PDB entry 3S3A | X-ray diffraction, 4.25 A resolution (low resolution: residue-level contacts below are approximate; hydrogen-bond / salt-bridge calls are withheld) | chains A and B of the 3 polymer chains in the assembly

Chain A:
Protein: Cytochrome c oxidase subunit 1
Organism: Thermus thermophilus
Notes: EC 1.9.3.1
UniProt: Q5SJ79 (COX1_THET8); residues 2-562 here = UniProt positions 2-562
Sequence (568 residues; row label = number of the first residue in the row; numbers below 1 keep their minus sign (Met-5 is residue -5)):
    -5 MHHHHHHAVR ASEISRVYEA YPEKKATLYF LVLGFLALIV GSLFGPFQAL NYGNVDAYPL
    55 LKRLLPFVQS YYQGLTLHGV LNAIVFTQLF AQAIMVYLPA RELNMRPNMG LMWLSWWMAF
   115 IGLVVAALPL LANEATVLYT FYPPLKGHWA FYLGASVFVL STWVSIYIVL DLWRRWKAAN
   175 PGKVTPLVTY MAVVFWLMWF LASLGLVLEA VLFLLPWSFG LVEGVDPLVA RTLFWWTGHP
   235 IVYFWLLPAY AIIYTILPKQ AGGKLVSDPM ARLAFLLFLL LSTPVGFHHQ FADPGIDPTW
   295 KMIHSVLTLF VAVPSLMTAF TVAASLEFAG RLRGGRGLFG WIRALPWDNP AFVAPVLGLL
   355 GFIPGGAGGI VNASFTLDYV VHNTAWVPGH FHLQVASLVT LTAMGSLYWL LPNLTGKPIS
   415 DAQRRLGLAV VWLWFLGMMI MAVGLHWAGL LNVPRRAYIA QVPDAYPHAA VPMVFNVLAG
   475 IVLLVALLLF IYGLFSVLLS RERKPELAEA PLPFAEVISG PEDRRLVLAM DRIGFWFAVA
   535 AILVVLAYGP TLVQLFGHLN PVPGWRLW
Not modelled in the structure: -5 to 8
Differences from the reference sequence: expression tag (-5 to 1)
Bound ions: heme Fe: His72, His386; Cu ion: His233, His282, His283; heme-as Fe near His384 (its only coordinating residue here)
Residues lining bound ligands:
  - heme-as (HAS): Tyr133, Tyr136, Trp229, His233, Val236, Tyr237, Trp239, Leu240, Tyr244, His282, His283, Thr302, Ala306, Ser309, Leu310, Thr312, Ala313, Val316, Ala317, Leu320, Trp335, Trp341, Val350, Leu353, Leu354, Phe356, Ile357, Gly360, Gly363, Ile364, Asn366, Ala367, Asp372, His376, Asn377, Val381, His384, Phe385, Gln388, Val389, Val393, Arg449, Arg450
  - heme (HEM): Leu32, Ser36, Gly39, Pro40, Gln42, Ala43, Tyr46, Tyr65, Leu69, His72, Gly73, Asn76, Ala77, Phe80, Leu132, Tyr133, Pro382, Phe385, His386, Val389, Ala390, Thr394, Trp428, Met432, Met435, Arg449, Arg450, Ala451, Leu477, Leu481
  - xenon (XE), molecule 1: Val74, Ile78, Val79, Ala149, Phe152
  - xenon (XE), molecule 2: Tyr133, Phe228, Trp229, Gly232, Ile235, Trp239
  - xenon (XE), molecule 3: Phe135, Tyr146, Ala149, Ser150, Leu200, Leu208
  - xenon (XE), molecule 4: Ser150, Val153, Leu200, Val201, Ala204
Reported in the primary citation:
  - binding site for xenon: Val201, Ala204
  - mutagenesis - A120F: unchanged catalytic activity (citing earlier work)

Chain B:
Protein: Cytochrome c oxidase subunit 2
Organism: Thermus thermophilus
Notes: EC 1.9.3.1
UniProt: Q5SJ80 (COX2_THET8); residues 3-168 here = UniProt positions 3-168
Sequence (166 residues; row label = number of the first residue in the row):
     3 DEHKAHKAIL AYEKGWLAFS LAMLFVFIAL IAYTLATHTA GVIPAGKLER VDPTTVRQEG
    63 PWADPAQAVV QTGPNQYTVY VLAFAFGYQP NPIEVPQGAE IVFKITSPDV IHGFHVEGTN
   123 INVEVLPGEV STVRYTFKRP GEYRIICNQY CGLGHQNMFG TIVVKE
Bound ions: dinuclear copper ion: His114, Cys149, Gln151, Cys153, His157, Met160

Chain A / chain B interface:
Contacting residue pairs (128; chain A residue first):
  Ser64(A) with Leu155(B)
  Tyr66(A) with Tyr152(B); Leu155(B); His157(B); Gln158(B)
  Thr130(A) with Tyr152(B)
  Val131(A) with Tyr152(B)
  Leu132(A) with Tyr152(B)
  Tyr136(A) with Gln151(B)
  Pro137(A) with Ile113(B)
  Pro138(A) with Asp111(B); Val112(B); Ile113(B)
  Leu139(A) with Val112(B); Tyr152(B)
  Asp220(A) with Arg52(B)
  Pro221(A) with Leu128(B); Pro129(B)
  Leu222(A) with Leu50(B); Leu128(B)
  Arg225(A) with Glu126(B); Gln151(B)
  Lys258(A) with Glu4(B)
  Val260(A) with His8(B); Ile11(B)
  Ser261(A) with His8(B)
  Met264(A) with Leu12(B); Glu15(B)
  Phe285(A) with Pro46(B)
  Ala286(A) with Asn124(B); Val125(B); Glu126(B)
  Asp287(A) with Pro46(B); Glu126(B)
  Pro288(A) with Glu126(B); Glu131(B); Val132(B); Ser133(B)
  Gly289(A) with Ala47(B); Gly48(B); Leu50(B)
  Ile290(A) with Gly48(B)
  Asp291(A) with Gly48(B)
  Pro292(A) with Ile45(B); Pro46(B); Gly48(B)
  Met296(A) with Ile30(B); Ile33(B); Leu37(B)
  Ser299(A) with Ile33(B)
  Val300(A) with Ile30(B)
  Leu303(A) with Leu26(B); Ile30(B)
  Val307(A) with Leu19(B); Leu23(B); Leu26(B)
  Leu310(A) with Trp18(B); Ser22(B)
  Met311(A) with Glu15(B); Leu19(B)
  Phe314(A) with Ile11(B); Tyr14(B); Glu15(B); Trp18(B)
  Thr315(A) with Glu15(B)
  Ala318(A) with Ile11(B)
  Phe322(A) with Ala7(B)
  Ser368(A) with Ile33(B)
  Phe369(A) with Ile45(B)
  Thr370(A) with Thr36(B); Leu37(B); Ile45(B)
  Tyr373(A) with Ile45(B); Pro46(B); Asn122(B); Asn124(B)
  His376(A) with Asn124(B); Glu126(B); Asn150(B)
  Asn377(A) with Glu126(B); Asn150(B); Gln151(B)
  Thr378(A) with His117(B)
  Asn446(A) with His117(B); Glu119(B); Gly120(B); Ile148(B)
  Pro448(A) with Ile148(B); Asn150(B)
  Arg449(A) with His157(B)
  Arg450(A) with Gln151(B); His157(B)
  Ala451(A) with His157(B); Gln158(B)
  Tyr452(A) with Gln158(B)
  Gln455(A) with Gln158(B)
  Val456(A) with Gln158(B); Asn159(B)
  Ala459(A) with Arg146(B); Phe161(B)
  Tyr460(A) with Arg146(B); Phe161(B)
  Ile512(A) with Glu4(B); His8(B)
  Ser513(A) with His5(B); His8(B)
  Gly514(A) with His5(B); His8(B)
  Pro515(A) with Lys9(B)
  Glu516(A) with Lys9(B)
  Asp517(A) with His8(B)
  Gln548(A) with Leu50(B)
  Leu549(A) with Leu50(B)
  His552(A) with Leu50(B); Arg52(B)
  Asn554(A) with Arg52(B); Val53(B); Gly130(B)
  Val556(A) with Pro55(B); Pro129(B)
  Trp559(A) with Pro110(B); Asp111(B); Val112(B)
  Leu561(A) with Val112(B); Cys153(B); Gly154(B); Leu155(B)
  Trp562(A) with Leu155(B)
Also at the interface, not in a pair above, chain A (72 interface residues in all): Lys295, Phe304, Val374, Leu445, Pro557
Also at the interface, not in a pair above, chain B (64 interface residues in all): Phe27, Phe29, Ala34, Val44, Lys49, Thr56, Ala87, Phe88, Cys149

Summary:
The interface between chain A and chain B involves 72 residues on one side and 64 on the other. Chain A binds
heme, heme-as and 4 copies of xenon. His72(A) and His386(A) coordinate a heme Fe ion. From the paper: a
binding site for xenon at Val201(A) and Ala204(A); A120F of chain A leaves catalytic activity unchanged.
Chain A is Cytochrome c oxidase subunit 1 and chain B is Cytochrome c oxidase subunit 2, both from Thermus
thermophilus; the structure, Structure of Thermus thermophilus cytochrome ba3 oxidase 120s after Xe
depressurization, was determined by X-ray diffraction together with 3S33, 3S38, 3S39, 3S3B, 3S3C and 3S3D from
the same study.
